Entry 8JH3 (electron microscopy, 3.70 A resolution); this record covers chains T and d of the 23 polymer chains in the assembly.

Chain T:
Molecule: 198-nt DNA strand
Source organism: synthetic construct
Sequence (198 nucleotides; each row starts with the number of its first residue; numbers below 1 keep their minus sign (DA-72 is residue -72)):
   -72 ATCAGAATCC CGGTGCCGAG GCCGCTCAAT TGGTCGTAGA CAGCTCTAGC ACCGCTTAAA
   -12 CGCACGTACG CGCTGTCCCC CGCGTTTTAA CCGCCAAGGG GATTACACCC AAGACACCAG
    48 GCACGAGACA GAAAAAAACA ACGAAAACGG CCACCACCCA AACACACCAA ACACAAGAGC
   108 TAATTGACTG ACGTAAGC
Unresolved in the structure: 87-125

Chain d:
Protein: Histone H2B type 1-J
Source organism: Homo sapiens
UniProtKB: P06899 (H2B1J_HUMAN); residues 0-125 here correspond to UniProt positions 1-126 (UniProt number = residue number + 1)
Chain sequence (126 residues; each row starts with the number of its first residue; numbering starts at 0):
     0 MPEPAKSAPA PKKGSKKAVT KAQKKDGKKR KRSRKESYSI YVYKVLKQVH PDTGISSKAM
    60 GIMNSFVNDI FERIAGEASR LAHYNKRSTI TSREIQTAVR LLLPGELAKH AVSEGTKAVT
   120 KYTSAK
Unresolved in the structure: 0-31, 124-125

How chain T and chain d interact:
Contacting residue pairs (9; chain T residue first):
  DA-54(T) - Ser55(d)  phosphate contact
  DA-54(T) - Ser56(d)  hydrogen bond to the phosphate
  DG-53(T) - Tyr42(d)  hydrogen bond to the phosphate
  DC-46(T) - Arg33(d)  phosphate contact
  DA-45(T) - Glu35(d)  sugar contact
  DA-35(T) - Ser87(d)  sugar contact
  DA-35(T) - Thr88(d)  hydrogen bond to the phosphate
  DG-34(T) - Arg86(d)  salt bridge to the phosphate
  DG-34(T) - Thr88(d)  hydrogen bond to the phosphate
Interface residues without a listed pair, chain d (9 interface residues in all): Ile54

Overview:
The interface between chain T and chain d involves 6 residues on one side and 9 on the other; the contacts
include 4 hydrogen bonds and 1 salt bridge. Polar pairs include DA-54(T)-Ser56(d), DG-53(T)-Tyr42(d) and
DA-35(T)-Thr88(d).
Here chain T is a 198-nt DNA strand (synthetic construct) and chain d is Histone H2B type 1-J (Homo sapiens).
Entry 8JH3 (RNA polymerase II elongation complex containing 40 bp upstream DNA loop, stalled at SHL(-1) of the
...) was determined by electron microscopy (same publication as 8JH2 and 8JH4).
